8GAM - chains B and L of the 15 polymer chains in the assembly; structure by electron microscopy, 3.46 A resolution.

Chain B:
Protein: Cas7
Source organism: Neisseria lactamica
Reference sequence: A0A378VEU0 (A0A378VEU0_NEILA); numbering as in UniProt (aligned over 2-283)
Sequence (283 residues; each row starts with the number of its first residue):
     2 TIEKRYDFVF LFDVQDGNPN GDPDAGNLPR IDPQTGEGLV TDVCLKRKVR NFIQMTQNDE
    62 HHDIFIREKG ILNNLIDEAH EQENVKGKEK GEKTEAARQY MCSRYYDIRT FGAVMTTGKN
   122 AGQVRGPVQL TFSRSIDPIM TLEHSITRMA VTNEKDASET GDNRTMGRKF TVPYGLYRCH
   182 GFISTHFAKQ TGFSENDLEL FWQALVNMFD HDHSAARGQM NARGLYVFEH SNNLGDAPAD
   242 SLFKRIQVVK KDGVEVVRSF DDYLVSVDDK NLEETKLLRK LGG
Sequence notes: expression tag (284)

Chain L:
Molecule: Target strand DNA
Sequence (25 nucleotides; row label = number of the first residue in the row):
    34 GCAAGCTGAC CCTGAAGTTC ATCTG

How chain B and chain L interact:
Pairs across the interface (16):
  Asp25(B) - DG41(L)  base contact
  Thr117(B) - DC44(L)  hydrogen bond to the base
  Thr118(B) - DC44(L)  phosphate contact
  Thr148(B) - DG34(L)  base contact
  Thr153(B) - DA37(L)  hydrogen bond to the sugar
  Asn154(B) - DA37(L)  phosphate contact
  Asn154(B) - DG38(L)  hydrogen bond to the phosphate
  Lys156(B) - DA37(L)  salt bridge to the phosphate
  Asp157(B) - DC35(L)  phosphate contact
  Ala158(B) - DG34(L)  phosphate contact
  Ala158(B) - DC35(L)  phosphate contact
  Arg165(B) - DG34(L)  sugar contact
  Thr166(B) - DA36(L)  base contact
  Met167(B) - DA36(L)  base contact
  Gly168(B) - DA36(L)  base contact
  Arg169(B) - DA36(L)  base contact
Other interface residues (no listed pair), chain B (17 interface residues in all): Asn74, Val115, Arg149
Other interface residues (no listed pair), chain L (8 interface residues in all): DC43

Summary:
The interface between chain B and chain L involves 17 residues on one side and 8 on the other, with 3 hydrogen
bonds and 1 salt bridge. Polar pairs include Thr117(B)-DC44(L), Thr153(B)-DA37(L) and Asn154(B)-DG38(L).
Here chain B is Cas7 (Neisseria lactamica) and chain L is Target strand DNA. Entry 8GAM (Exploiting Activation
and Inactivation Mechanisms in Type I-C CRISPR-Cas3 for Genome Editing Applications) was determined by
electron microscopy together with 8G9S, 8G9T, 8G9U, 8GAF and 8GAN from the same study.
